PDB entry 4C8L | X-ray diffraction, 1.70 A resolution | chains A and B of the 3 polymer chains in the assembly

[Chain A]
Name: DNA polymerase I, thermostable
From: Thermus aquaticus
Notes: EC 2.7.7.7; fragment: klenow fragment, residues 293-832
UniProt: P19821 (DPO1_THEAQ); numbering as in UniProt (aligned over 293-832)
Amino-acid sequence (540 residues; row label = number of the first residue in the row):
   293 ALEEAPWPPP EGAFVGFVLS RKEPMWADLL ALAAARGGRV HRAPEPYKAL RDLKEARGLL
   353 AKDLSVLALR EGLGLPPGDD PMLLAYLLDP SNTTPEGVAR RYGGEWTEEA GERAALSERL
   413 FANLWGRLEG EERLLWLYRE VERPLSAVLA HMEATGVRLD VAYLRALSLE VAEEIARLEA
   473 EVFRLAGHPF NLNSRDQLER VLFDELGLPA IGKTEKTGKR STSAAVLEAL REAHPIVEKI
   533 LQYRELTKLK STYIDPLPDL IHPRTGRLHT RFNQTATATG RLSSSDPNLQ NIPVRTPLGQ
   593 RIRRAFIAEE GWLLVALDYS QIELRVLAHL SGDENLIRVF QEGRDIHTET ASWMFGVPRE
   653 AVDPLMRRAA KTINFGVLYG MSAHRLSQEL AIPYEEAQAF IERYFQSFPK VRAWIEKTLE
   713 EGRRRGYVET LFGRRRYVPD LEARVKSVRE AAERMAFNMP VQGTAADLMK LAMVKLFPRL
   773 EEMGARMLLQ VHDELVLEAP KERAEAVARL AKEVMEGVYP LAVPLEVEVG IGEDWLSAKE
From the paper describing this entry:
  - binding site for the 11-nt DNA strand (chain B): Thr571, Arg587, Glu615, Tyr671, Asn750, Gln754, His784
  - binding site for the 13-nt DNA strand: Arg746

[Chain B]
Molecule: 11-nt DNA strand
Sequence (11 nucleotides; numbered 102 to 112; the number before each row is that of its first residue):
   102 ACCACGGCGC X
Modified / non-standard residues: LHO (2-(2-deoxy-5-O-phosphono-beta-D-erythro-pentofuranosyl)-6-methylisoquinoline-1(2H)-thione) at position 112
Ion coordination: Mg2+ near DG110 (its only coordinating residue here)

[How chain A and chain B interact]
Pairs across the interface (36):
  Arg487(A) with DG107(B), hydrogen bond to the phosphate; DG108(B), salt bridge to the phosphate
  Thr506(A) with DG107(B), phosphate contact; DG108(B), phosphate contact
  Glu507(A) with DG107(B), hydrogen bond to the phosphate
  Lys508(A) with DC106(B), salt bridge to the phosphate; DG107(B), hydrogen bond to the phosphate
  Thr509(A) with DC106(B), phosphate contact; DG107(B), hydrogen bond to the phosphate
  Ser513(A) with DG108(B), hydrogen bond to the phosphate
  Thr514(A) with DG108(B), hydrogen bond to the phosphate
  Ser515(A) with DG108(B), phosphate contact; DC109(B), phosphate contact
  Ala516(A) with DC109(B), hydrogen bond to the phosphate
  Arg536(A) with DG108(B), hydrogen bond to the phosphate; DC109(B), salt bridge to the phosphate
  Lys540(A) with DG108(B), base contact; DC109(B), hydrogen bond to the base; DG110(B), sugar contact
  Arg573(A) with LHO_112(B), sugar contact
  Gln582(A) with DC111(B), sugar contact
  Asn583(A) with DG110(B), hydrogen bond to the base; DC111(B), hydrogen bond to the sugar
  Ile584(A) with DC111(B), sugar contact
  Pro585(A) with DG110(B), phosphate contact; DC111(B), phosphate contact
  Val586(A) with DC111(B), hydrogen bond to the phosphate; LHO_112(B), phosphate contact
  Arg587(A) with DC111(B), salt bridge to the phosphate; LHO_112(B), salt bridge to the phosphate
  Tyr671(A) with LHO_112(B), base contact
  Arg746(A) with LHO_112(B), base contact
  Asn750(A) with LHO_112(B), base contact
  Gln754(A) with LHO_112(B), sugar contact
  His784(A) with DC111(B), phosphate contact; LHO_112(B), hydrogen bond to the phosphate
Interface residues without a listed pair, chain A (26 interface residues in all): Thr571, Glu615, Met747

[Summary]
Chain A and chain B form an interface of 26 and 7 residues respectively, with 13 hydrogen bonds and 5 salt
bridges. Among the polar pairs are Lys540(A)-DC109(B), Asn583(A)-DG110(B) and Asn583(A)-DC111(B). The paper
reports a binding site for the 11-nt DNA strand (chain B) at Thr571(A), Arg587(A) and Glu615(A) among others;
a binding site for the 13-nt DNA strand at Arg746(A).
Here chain A is DNA polymerase I, thermostable (Thermus aquaticus) and chain B is an 11-nt DNA strand. Entry
4C8L (Binary complex of the large fragment of DNA polymerase I from Thermus Aquaticus with the artificial ...)
was determined by X-ray diffraction together with 4C8K, 4C8M, 4C8N, 4C8O and 4CCH from the same study.
